Entry 4XHF (X-ray diffraction, 1.76 A resolution); this record covers chain A.

Chain A:
Name: Na-translocating NADH-quinone reductase subunit C NqrC
Organism: Shewanella oneidensis
Notes: EC 1.6.5.-; fragment: Soluble fragment
Reference sequence: Q8EID8 (Q8EID8_SHEON); residue numbers follow UniProt; this construct covers 33-264
Amino-acid sequence (260 residues; numbered -27 to 264; 32 numbers in that range are skipped by the numbering (no residue carries them; nothing is unmodelled there); the number before each row is that of its first residue; numbers below 1 keep their minus sign (Met-27 is residue -27)):
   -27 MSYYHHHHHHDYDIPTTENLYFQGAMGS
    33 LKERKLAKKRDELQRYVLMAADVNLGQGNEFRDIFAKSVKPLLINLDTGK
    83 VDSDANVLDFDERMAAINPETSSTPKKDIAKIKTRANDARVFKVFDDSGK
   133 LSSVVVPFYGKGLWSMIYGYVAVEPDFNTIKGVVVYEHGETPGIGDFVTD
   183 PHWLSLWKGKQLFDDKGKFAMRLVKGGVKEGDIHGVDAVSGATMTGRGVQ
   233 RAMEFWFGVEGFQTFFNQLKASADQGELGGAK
Disordered / not traced: -27 to -1, 255-264
Differences from the reference sequence: initiating methionine (-27); expression tag (-26 to 0)
Glycans and other covalent adducts: flavin mononucleotide (FMN) linked to Thr225
Metal / ion sites: Na+: Gly58 (shared with 1 residue of chain D)
Residues lining bound ligands: FMN (flavin mononucleotide): Leu145, Trp146, Glu172, Thr173, Ile176, Gly177, Lys207, Ser222, Gly223, Ala224, Met226, Thr227
From the paper describing this entry:
  - post-translational modification sites: Thr225
  - binding site for flavin mononucleotide: Lys207, Thr225
  - catalytic residues: Lys207, Thr225 (proposed by the authors, not directly observed)
  - mutagenesis - K207A: abolished catalytic activity on flavin mononucleotide
  - mutagenesis - D219A: unchanged catalytic activity on flavin mononucleotide

Overview:
Flavin mononucleotide is covalently linked to Thr225. The paper reports catalytic residues Lys207 and Thr225;
K207A abolishes catalytic activity on flavin mononucleotide.
Chain A is Na-translocating NADH-quinone reductase subunit C NqrC (Shewanella oneidensis); the structure,
Crystal structure of Shewanella oneidensis NqrC, was determined by X-ray diffraction, deposited together with
4XGV and 4XGX.
